Entry 7SXQ (X-ray diffraction, 2.50 A resolution); this record covers chain A.

# Chain A
Molecule: Apicoplast DNA polymerase
Source organism: Plasmodium falciparum (isolate 3D7)
Notes: EC 2.7.7.7
Reference sequence: Q8ILY1 (Q8ILY1_PLAF7); residues 1-628 here correspond to UniProt positions 1389-2016 (UniProt number = residue number + 1388)
Chain sequence (628 residues; numbered 1 to 628; the number before each row is that of its first residue):
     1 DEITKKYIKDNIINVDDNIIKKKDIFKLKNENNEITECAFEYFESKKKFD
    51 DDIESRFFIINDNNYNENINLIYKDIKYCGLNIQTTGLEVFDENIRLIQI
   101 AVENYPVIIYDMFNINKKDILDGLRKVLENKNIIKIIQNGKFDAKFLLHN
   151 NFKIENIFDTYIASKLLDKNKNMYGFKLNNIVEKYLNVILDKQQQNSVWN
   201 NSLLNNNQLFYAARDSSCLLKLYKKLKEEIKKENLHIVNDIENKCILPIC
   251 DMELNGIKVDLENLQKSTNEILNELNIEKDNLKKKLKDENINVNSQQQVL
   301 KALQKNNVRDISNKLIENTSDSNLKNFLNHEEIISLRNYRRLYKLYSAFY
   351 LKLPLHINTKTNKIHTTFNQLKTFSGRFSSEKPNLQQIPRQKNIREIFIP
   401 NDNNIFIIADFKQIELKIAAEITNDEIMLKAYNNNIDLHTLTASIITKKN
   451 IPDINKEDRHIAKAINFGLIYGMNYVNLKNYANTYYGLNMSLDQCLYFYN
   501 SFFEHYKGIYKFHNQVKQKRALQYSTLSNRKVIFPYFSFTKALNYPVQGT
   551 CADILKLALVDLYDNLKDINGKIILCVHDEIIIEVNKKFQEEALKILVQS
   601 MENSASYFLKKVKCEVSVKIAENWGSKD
Unresolved in the structure: 284-333, 627-628
Sequence notes: engineered mutation Asn82 (Asp1470 in Q8ILY1), Gln84 (Glu1472 in Q8ILY1), Phe512 (Trp1900 in Q8ILY1)
Bound ions: Na+: Asn82, Gln138, Asp143
Reported in the primary citation:
  - conformationally variable residues (side-chain flip): Ile422, Phe512

# Summary
The Na+ site is built by Asn82, Gln138 and Asp143. From the paper: conformational variability at Ile422 and
Phe512.
Chain A is Apicoplast DNA polymerase (Plasmodium falciparum (isolate 3D7)); the structure, Plasmodium
falciparum apicoplast DNA polymerase (exo-minus) without affinity tag, was determined by X-ray diffraction
(same publication as 7SXL).
